7C84 - chain A; structure by X-ray diffraction, 1.55 A resolution.

[Chain A]
Molecule: SGNH-hydrolase family esterase
From: Altererythrobacter indicus
Reference sequence: A0A4P1LYH5 (A0A4P1LYH5_9SPHN); residues 0-190 here correspond to UniProt positions 1-191 (UniProt number = residue number + 1)
Sequence (191 residues; row label = number of the first residue in the row; numbering starts at 0):
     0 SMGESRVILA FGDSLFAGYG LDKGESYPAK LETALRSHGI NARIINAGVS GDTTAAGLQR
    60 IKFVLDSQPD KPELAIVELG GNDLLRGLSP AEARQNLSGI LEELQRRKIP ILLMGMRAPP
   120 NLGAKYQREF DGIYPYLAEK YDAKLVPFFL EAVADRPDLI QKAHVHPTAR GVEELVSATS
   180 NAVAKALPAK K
Disordered / not traced: 189-190
Differences from the reference sequence: engineered mutation Ala162 (Asp163 in A0A4P1LYH5)
Bound ions: Cd2+ site 1: Ser0, Glu91, Glu173; Cd2+ site 2: Glu31 (together with glycerol); Cd2+ site 3: His37, Asn180 (together with acetate ion); Cd2+ site 4: His165 (together with acetate ion)
What the authors report for this chain:
  - catalytic residues: Ser13, His165
  - catalytic residues: Asn81 (by similarity / conservation)
  - mutagenesis - K61D, K107D, K143E: decreased catalytic activity on pH was equal to or higher than 9.0
  - mutagenesis - S13A, H165A: abolished catalytic activity on p-NP esters

[Summary]
The Cd2+ site 1 is built by Ser0, Glu91 and Glu173. His37 and Asn180 form the Cd2+ site 3. From the paper:
catalytic residues Ser13, His165 and Asn81; K61D, K107D and K143E reduce catalytic activity on pH was equal to
or higher than 9.0; 5 substitutions were tested in all.
Chain A is SGNH-hydrolase family esterase (Altererythrobacter indicus); the structure, Esterase AlinE4 mutant,
D162A, was determined by X-ray diffraction (same publication as 7C82, 7C85 and 7C29).
